PDB entry 6E7G | X-ray diffraction, 3.09 A resolution | chains C and E of the 6 polymer chains in the assembly

== Chain C ==
Name: Hemagglutinin HA1 chain
Organism: Influenza A virus (A/Viet Nam/1203/2004(H5N1))
UniProt: Q5EP31 (Q5EP31_9INFA); the construct lacks a stretch of the UniProt sequence, so the offset changes along the chain: 11-55 = UniProt 17-61; 56-83 = UniProt 63-90; 84-96 = UniProt 92-104; 97-125 = UniProt 106-134; 3 more segments
Amino-acid sequence (334 residues; each row starts with the number of its first residue; a row labelled like 125A-125B holds insertion residues (125A, then the next letters in order)):
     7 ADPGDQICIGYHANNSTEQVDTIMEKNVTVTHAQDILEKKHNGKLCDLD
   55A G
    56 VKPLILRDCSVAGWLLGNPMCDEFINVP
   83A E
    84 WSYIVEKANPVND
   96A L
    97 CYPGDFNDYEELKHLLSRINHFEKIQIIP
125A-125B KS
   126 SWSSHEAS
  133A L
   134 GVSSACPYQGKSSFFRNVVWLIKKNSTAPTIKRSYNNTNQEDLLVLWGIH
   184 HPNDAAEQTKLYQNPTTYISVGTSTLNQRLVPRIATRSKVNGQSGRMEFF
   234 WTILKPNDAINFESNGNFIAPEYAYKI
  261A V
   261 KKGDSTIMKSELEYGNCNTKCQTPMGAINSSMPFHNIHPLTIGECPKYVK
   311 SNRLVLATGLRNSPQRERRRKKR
Disordered / not traced: 7-12, 78-79, 129-131, 324-333
Sequence notes: expression tag (7-10); engineered mutation Ala161 (Tyr173 in Q5EP31)
Cystine bridges: Cys52-Cys277, Cys64-Cys76, Cys97-Cys139, Cys281-Cys305
Covalent attachments: N-acetylglucosamine (NAG) linked to Asn33, Asn169
Reported in the primary citation:
  - mutagenesis - Y161A: increased binding to alpha2,3-linked N-glycolyl
  - mutagenesis - Y161A: abolished binding to canine and chicken erythrocytes
  - mutagenesis - Y161A: decreased growth in response to MDCK cells
  - mutagenesis - Y161A: abolished binding to N-acetyl
  - mutagenesis - T160A/Y161A: unchanged binding to alpha2,3-linked N-glycolyl

== Chain E ==
Name: Hemagglutinin HA1 chain
Organism: Influenza A virus (A/Viet Nam/1203/2004(H5N1))
UniProt: Q5EP31 (Q5EP31_9INFA); the construct lacks a stretch of the UniProt sequence, so the offset changes along the chain: 11-55 = UniProt 17-61; 56-83 = UniProt 63-90; 84-96 = UniProt 92-104; 97-125 = UniProt 106-134; 3 more segments
Amino-acid sequence (334 residues; numbered 7 to 333 plus 7 insertion-coded residues; the number before each row is that of its first residue; a row labelled like 125A-125B holds insertion residues (125A, then the next letters in order)):
     7 ADPGDQICIGYHANNSTEQVDTIMEKNVTVTHAQDILEKKHNGKLCDLD
   55A G
    56 VKPLILRDCSVAGWLLGNPMCDEFINVP
   83A E
    84 WSYIVEKANPVND
   96A L
    97 CYPGDFNDYEELKHLLSRINHFEKIQIIP
125A-125B KS
   126 SWSSHEAS
  133A L
   134 GVSSACPYQGKSSFFRNVVWLIKKNSTAPTIKRSYNNTNQEDLLVLWGIH
   184 HPNDAAEQTKLYQNPTTYISVGTSTLNQRLVPRIATRSKVNGQSGRMEFF
   234 WTILKPNDAINFESNGNFIAPEYAYKI
  260A V
   261 KKGDSTIMKSELEYGNCNTKCQTPMGAINSSMPFHNIHPLTIGECPKYVK
   311 SNRLVLATGLRNSPQRERRRKKR
Disordered / not traced: 7-13, 79-81, 129-131, 324-333
Sequence notes: expression tag (7-10); engineered mutation Ala161 (Tyr173 in Q5EP31)
Cystine bridges: Cys52-Cys277, Cys64-Cys76, Cys97-Cys139, Cys281-Cys305
Covalent attachments: N-acetylglucosamine (NAG) linked to Asn33, Asn169
Reported in the primary citation:
  - mutagenesis - Y161A: increased binding to alpha2,3-linked N-glycolyl
  - mutagenesis - Y161A: abolished binding to canine and chicken erythrocytes
  - mutagenesis - Y161A: decreased growth in response to MDCK cells
  - mutagenesis - Y161A: abolished binding to N-acetyl
  - mutagenesis - T160A/Y161A: unchanged binding to alpha2,3-linked N-glycolyl

== Chain C / chain E interface ==
Residue-residue contacts - 17 pairs, chain C then chain E:
  Ser203(C) with Ile217(E); Ala218(E)
  Gly205(C) with Thr219(E)
  Thr206(C) with Arg229(E)
  Ser207(C) with Val223(E); Arg229(E), hydrogen bond (backbone-side chain)
  Asn210(C) with His184(E); Arg216(E), hydrogen bond (backbone-side chain); Ala218(E); Arg220(E), hydrogen bond
  Arg212(C) with Arg216(E); Ile217(E), hydrogen bond (side chain-backbone)
  Asp241(C) with Ser221(E), hydrogen bond
  Ala242(C) with Ser221(E), hydrogen bond (backbone-side chain)
  Asn244(C) with Thr219(E), hydrogen bond (side chain-backbone); Arg220(E)
  Glu246(C) with Thr219(E)
Interface residues without a listed pair, chain C (14 interface residues in all): Val204, Thr208, Leu209, Gln211
Interface residues without a listed pair, chain E (10 interface residues in all): Asp101

== Summary ==
14 residues of chain C and 10 residues of chain E are in contact; the contacts include 7 hydrogen bonds. Polar
pairs include Ser207(C)-Arg229(E), Asn210(C)-Arg216(E) and Asn210(C)-Arg220(E). From the paper: Y161A of chain
C increases binding to alpha2,3-linked N-glycolyl; Y161A of chain C abolishes binding to canine and chicken
erythrocytes; 4 substitutions were tested in all.
Both chains are Hemagglutinin HA1 chain (Influenza A virus (A/Viet Nam/1203/2004(H5N1))). Entry 6E7G (Crystal
structure of H5 hemagglutinin mutant Y161A from A/Viet Nam/1203/2004 H5N1 influenza virus) was determined by
X-ray diffraction together with 6N5A and 6E7H from the same study.
